PDB entry 2A68 | X-ray diffraction, 2.50 A resolution | chains C and E of the 6 polymer chains in the assembly

== Chain C ==
Name: DNA-directed RNA polymerase beta chain
From: Thermus thermophilus
Notes: EC 2.7.7.6
UniProtKB: Q8RQE9 (RPOB_THET8); numbering as in UniProt (aligned over 1-1119)
Amino-acid sequence (1119 residues; each row starts with the number of its first residue):
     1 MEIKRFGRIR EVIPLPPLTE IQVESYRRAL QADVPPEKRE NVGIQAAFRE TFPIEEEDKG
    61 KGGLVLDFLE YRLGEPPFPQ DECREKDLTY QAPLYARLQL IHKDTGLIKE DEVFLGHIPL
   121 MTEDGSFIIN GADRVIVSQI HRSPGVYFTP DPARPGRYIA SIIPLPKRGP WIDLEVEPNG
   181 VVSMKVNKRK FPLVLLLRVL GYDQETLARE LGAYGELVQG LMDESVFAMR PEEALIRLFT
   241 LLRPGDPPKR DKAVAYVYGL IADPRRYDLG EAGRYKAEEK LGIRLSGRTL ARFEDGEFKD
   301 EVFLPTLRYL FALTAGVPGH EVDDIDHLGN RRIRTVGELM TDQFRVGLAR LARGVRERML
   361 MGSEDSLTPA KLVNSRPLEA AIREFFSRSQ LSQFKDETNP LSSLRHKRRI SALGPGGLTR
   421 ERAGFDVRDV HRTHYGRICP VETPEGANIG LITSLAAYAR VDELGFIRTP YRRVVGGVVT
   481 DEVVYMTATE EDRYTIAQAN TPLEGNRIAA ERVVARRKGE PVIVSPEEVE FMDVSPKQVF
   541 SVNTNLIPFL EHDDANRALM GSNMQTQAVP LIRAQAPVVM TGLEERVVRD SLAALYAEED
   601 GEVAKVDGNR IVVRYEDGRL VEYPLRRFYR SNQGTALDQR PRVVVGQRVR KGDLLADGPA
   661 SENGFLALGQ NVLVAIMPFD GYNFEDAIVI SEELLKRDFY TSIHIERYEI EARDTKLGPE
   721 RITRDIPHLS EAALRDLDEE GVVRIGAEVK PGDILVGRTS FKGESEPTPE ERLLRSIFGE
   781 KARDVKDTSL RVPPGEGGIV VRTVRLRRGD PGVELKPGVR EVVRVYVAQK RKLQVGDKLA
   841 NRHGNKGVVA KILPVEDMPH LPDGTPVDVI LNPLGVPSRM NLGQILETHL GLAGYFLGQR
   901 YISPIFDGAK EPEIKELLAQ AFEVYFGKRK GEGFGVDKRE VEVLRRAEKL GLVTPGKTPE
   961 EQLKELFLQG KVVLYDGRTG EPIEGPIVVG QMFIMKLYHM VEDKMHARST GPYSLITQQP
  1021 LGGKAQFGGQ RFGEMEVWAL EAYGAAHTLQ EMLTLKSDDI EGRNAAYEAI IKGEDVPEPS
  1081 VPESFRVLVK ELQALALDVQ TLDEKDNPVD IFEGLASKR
Bound ions: Mg2+ site 1 near Arg5 (its only coordinating residue here); Mg2+ site 2: Arg5, Gly7; Mg2+ site 3: Glu11, Ile13; Mg2+ site 4 near Gln31 (its only coordinating residue here); Mg2+ site 5 near Met121 (its only coordinating residue here); Mg2+ site 6: Arg154, Arg157; Mg2+ site 7 near Leu165 (its only coordinating residue here); Mg2+ site 8 near Arg168 (its only coordinating residue here); Mg2+ site 9 near Asp223 (its only coordinating residue here); Mg2+ site 10 near Pro318 (its only coordinating residue here); Mg2+ site 11: Arg405, Asn563; Mg2+ site 12 near Arg422 (its only coordinating residue here); 21 more Mg2+ sites not listed
Residues lining bound ligands: rifabutin (RBT): Arg134, Ser389, Gln390, Leu391, Ser392, Gln393, Phe394, Lys395, Asp396, Arg405, His406, Arg409, Ser411, Leu413, Pro444, Ile452, Gln633

== Chain E ==
Name: RNA polymerase omega chain
From: Thermus thermophilus
Notes: EC 2.7.7.6
Amino-acid sequence (99 residues; row label = number of the first residue in the row):
     1 MAEPGIDKLF GMVDSKYRLT VVVAKRAQQL LRHGFKNTVL EPEERPKMQT LEGLFDDPNA
    61 ETWAMKELLT GRLVFGENLV PEDRLQKEME RIYPGEREE
Disordered / not traced: 1, 97-99
Bound ions: Mg2+ near Arg45 (its only coordinating residue here)

== How chain C and chain E interact ==
Contacting residue pairs (4):
  Tyr1043(C) - Tyr17(E)
  Gly1044(C) - Tyr17(E)  hydrogen bond (backbone-side chain)
  Asp1075(C) - Gln28(E)
  Asp1075(C) - Arg32(E)  salt bridge
Interface residues without a listed pair, chain C (5 interface residues in all): Ala1042, Glu1074
Interface residues without a listed pair, chain E (4 interface residues in all): Leu31

== In short ==
Chain C and chain E form an interface of 5 and 4 residues respectively; the contacts include 1 hydrogen bond
and 1 salt bridge. Among the polar pairs are Asp1075(C)-Arg32(E) and Gly1044(C)-Tyr17(E). Chain C binds
rifabutin.
Here chain C is DNA-directed RNA polymerase beta chain and chain E is RNA polymerase omega chain, both from
Thermus thermophilus. Entry 2A68 (Crystal structure of the T. thermophilus RNA polymerase holoenzyme in
complex with antibiotic rifabutin) was determined by X-ray diffraction together with 2A69 and 2A6E from the
same study.
